8B4H - chains A and G of the 8 polymer chains in the assembly; structure by electron microscopy, 3.35 A resolution.

# Chain A
Name: Putative transposase for insertion sequence element IS5376
From: Geobacillus stearothermophilus
UniProtKB: Q45618 (TRA6_GEOSE); residues 1-400 here = UniProt positions 1-400
Sequence (406 residues; row label = number of the first residue in the row):
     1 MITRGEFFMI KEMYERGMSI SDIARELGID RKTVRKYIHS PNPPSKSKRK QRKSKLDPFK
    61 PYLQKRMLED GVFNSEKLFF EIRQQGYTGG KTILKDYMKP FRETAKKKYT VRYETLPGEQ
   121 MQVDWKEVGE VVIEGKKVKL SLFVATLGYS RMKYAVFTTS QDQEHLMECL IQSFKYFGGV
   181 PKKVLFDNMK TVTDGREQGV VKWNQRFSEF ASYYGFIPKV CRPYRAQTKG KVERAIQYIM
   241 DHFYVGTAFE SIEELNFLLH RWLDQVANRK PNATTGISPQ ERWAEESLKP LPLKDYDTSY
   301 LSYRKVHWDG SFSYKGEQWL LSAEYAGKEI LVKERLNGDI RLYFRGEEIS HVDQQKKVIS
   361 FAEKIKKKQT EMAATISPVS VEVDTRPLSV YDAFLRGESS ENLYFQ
Disordered / not traced: 359-406
Sequence notes: cloning artifact (401-406)
Bound ions: Mg2+: Asp-124 (shared with 1 residue of chain F)
UniProt features mapped onto this chain:
  - DNA-binding region: Ile-20 to His-39 (H-T-H motif)
What the authors report for this chain:
  - catalytic residues: Asp-124, Asp-187, Glu-233
  - Mg2+ coordination: Asp-124, Glu-233
  - conformationally variable residues (order/disorder transition): Arg-225 to Thr-228
  - binding site for DNA (57-MER) / right IS21 transposon end (insertion sequence IS5376): Tyr-113, Gln-369
  - binding site for DNA (57-MER) / right IS21 transposon end (insertion sequence IS5376) (chain G): Lys-32, Thr-92, Lys-95
  - mutagenesis - D124A, D187A, E233A: abolished catalytic activity
  - mutagenesis - Q369A: decreased catalytic activity

# Chain G
Molecule: DNA (57-MER) / right IS21 transposon end (insertion sequence IS5376)
Sequence (60 nucleotides; row label = number of the first residue in the row):
     1 ATTCATGTCA AGGCCGATTA TTTTTTCCCC AAAATCGCCG GTTTAAAATT CCCCAGAAGG
Disordered / not traced: 1-3

# How chain A and chain G interact
Pairs across the interface (24):
  Met-1(A) / DT25(G)  phosphate contact
  Ile-2(A) / DT25(G)  phosphate contact
  Asp-30(A) / DT26(G)  hydrogen bond to the phosphate
  Asp-30(A) / DC27(G)  base contact
  Lys-32(A) / DT26(G)  base contact
  Lys-32(A) / DC27(G)  base contact
  Thr-33(A) / DT25(G)  hydrogen bond to the phosphate
  Thr-33(A) / DT26(G)  base contact
  Lys-36(A) / DT24(G)  hydrogen bond to the phosphate
  Lys-36(A) / DT25(G)  salt bridge to the phosphate
  Tyr-37(A) / DT25(G)  phosphate contact
  Arg-49(A) / DT23(G)  sugar contact
  Phe-73(A) / DG12(G)  phosphate contact
  Asn-74(A) / DA11(G)  phosphate contact
  Asn-74(A) / DG12(G)  phosphate contact
  Ser-75(A) / DG12(G)  hydrogen bond to the phosphate
  Glu-76(A) / DA11(G)  phosphate contact
  Thr-92(A) / DC15(G)  base contact
  Lys-95(A) / DG12(G)  base contact
  Lys-95(A) / DG13(G)  hydrogen bond to the base
  Lys-99(A) / DG13(G)  phosphate contact
  Lys-99(A) / DC14(G)  salt bridge to the phosphate
  Arg-102(A) / DG12(G)  salt bridge to the phosphate
  Arg-102(A) / DG13(G)  salt bridge to the phosphate
Other interface residues (no listed pair), chain A (18 interface residues in all): Ile-29, Arg-52
Other interface residues (no listed pair), chain G (13 interface residues in all): DA10, DT21, DT22

# Overview
18 residues of chain A face 13 of chain G across their interface, with 5 hydrogen bonds and 4 salt bridges.
Polar pairs include Lys-95(A)/DG13(G), Asp-30(A)/DT26(G) and Thr-33(A)/DT25(G). The paper reports catalytic
residues Asp-124(A), Asp-187(A) and Glu-233(A); D124A, D187A and E233A of chain A abolish catalytic activity.
Here chain A is Putative transposase for insertion sequence element IS5376 (Geobacillus stearothermophilus)
and chain G is DNA (57-MER) / right IS21 transposon end (insertion sequence IS5376). Entry 8B4H (IstA
transposase cleaved donor complex) was determined by electron microscopy.
